Entry 8J2V (X-ray diffraction, 2.00 A resolution); this record covers chain A.

Chain A:
Name: Glycosyltransferase
Source organism: Nicotiana tabacum
Notes: EC 2.4.1.-
UniProt: A0A8K1ZRH3 (A0A8K1ZRH3_NICBE); numbering as in UniProt (aligned over 3-477)
Amino-acid sequence (475 residues; each row starts with the number of its first residue):
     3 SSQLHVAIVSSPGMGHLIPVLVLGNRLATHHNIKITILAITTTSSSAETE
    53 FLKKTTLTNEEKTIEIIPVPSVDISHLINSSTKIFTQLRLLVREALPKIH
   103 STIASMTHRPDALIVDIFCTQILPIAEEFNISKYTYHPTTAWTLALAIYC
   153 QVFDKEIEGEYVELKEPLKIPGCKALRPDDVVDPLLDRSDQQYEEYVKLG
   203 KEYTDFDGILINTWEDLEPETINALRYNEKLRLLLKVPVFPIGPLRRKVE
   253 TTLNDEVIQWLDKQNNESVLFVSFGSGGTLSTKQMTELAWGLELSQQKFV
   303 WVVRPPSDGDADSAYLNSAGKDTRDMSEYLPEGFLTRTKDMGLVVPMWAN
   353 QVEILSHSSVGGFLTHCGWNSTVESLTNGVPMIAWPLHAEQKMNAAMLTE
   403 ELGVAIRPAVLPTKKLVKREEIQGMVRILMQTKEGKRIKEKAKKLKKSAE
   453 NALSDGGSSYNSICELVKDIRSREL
Disordered / not traced: 311-326
Ligand contacts: 7-hydroxy-6-methoxy-2H-1-benzopyran-2-one (T83): I86, F87, I119, F120, H139, T141, T145, V184, D185, P186, Y198, A391, E392
Reported in the primary citation:
  - conformationally variable residues (side-chain flip): W350
  - catalytic residues: D118 (proposed by the authors, not directly observed)
  - mutagenesis - Y317F: increased catalytic activity
  - mutagenesis - T145L: decreased binding to acceptor
  - mutagenesis - W350A: decreased binding to donor

Summary:
Ligands of chain A: 7-hydroxy-6-methoxy-2H-1-benzopyran-2-one. From the paper: the catalytic residue D118;
Y317F increases catalytic activity; 3 substitutions were tested in all.
Chain A is Glycosyltransferase (Nicotiana tabacum); the structure, Glucosyl transferase NbUGT72AY1
co-crystallized with Scopoletin, was determined by X-ray diffraction (same publication as 9LRJ, 9J9K, 8J2U,
8J2Z and 8J31).
